PDB entry 6Y79 | electron microscopy, 2.96 A resolution | chains 1 and 3 of the 42 polymer chains in the assembly

[Chain 1]
Name: Subunit NU1M of NADH:Ubiquinone Oxidoreductase (Complex I)
Organism: Yarrowia lipolytica
Notes: EC 7.1.1.2
UniProt: S5U3V2 (S5U3V2_YARLL); numbering as in UniProt (aligned over 1-341)
Chain sequence (341 residues; row label = number of the first residue in the row):
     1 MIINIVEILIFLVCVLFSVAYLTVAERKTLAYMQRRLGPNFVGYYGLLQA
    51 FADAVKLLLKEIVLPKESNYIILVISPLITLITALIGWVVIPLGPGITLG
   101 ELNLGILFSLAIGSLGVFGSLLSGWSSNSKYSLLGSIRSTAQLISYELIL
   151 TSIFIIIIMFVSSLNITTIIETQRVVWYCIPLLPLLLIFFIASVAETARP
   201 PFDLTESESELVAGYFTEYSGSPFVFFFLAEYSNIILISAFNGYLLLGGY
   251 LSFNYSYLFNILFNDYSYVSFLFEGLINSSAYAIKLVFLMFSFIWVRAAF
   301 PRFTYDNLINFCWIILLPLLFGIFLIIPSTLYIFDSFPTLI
Unresolved in the structure: 208-218, 341
Small-molecule neighbours:
  - 1,2-Distearoyl-sn-glycerophosphoethanolamine (3PE), molecule 1: Pro-184, Leu-187, Ile-188, Phe-190, Ile-191, Phe-202, Ser-292, Trp-295, Val-296, Phe-303, Asn-307, Phe-311, Ile-315, Leu-319
  - 1,2-Distearoyl-sn-glycerophosphoethanolamine (3PE), molecule 2: Pro-318, Phe-321, Gly-322, Leu-325
  - diundecyl phosphatidyl choline (PLC), molecule 1: Tyr-21, Asn-40, Phe-41, Val-42, Gly-43, Tyr-44, Leu-47, Leu-48
  - diundecyl phosphatidyl choline (PLC), molecule 2: Leu-183, Leu-187, Trp-295
  - diundecyl phosphatidyl choline (PLC), molecule 3: Ile-326, Thr-330, Ile-333, Phe-334
  - Ubiquinone-9 (UQ9): Leu-16, Phe-17, Ala-20, Thr-23, Glu-26, Arg-27, Leu-30, Arg-36, Ala-50, Phe-51, Asp-53, Ala-54, Leu-57, Phe-224, Val-225, Phe-228, Leu-229, Tyr-232, Arg-297
Reported in the primary citation:
  - conformationally variable residues (order/disorder transition): Glu-208 to Glu-218

[Chain 3]
Name: Subunit NU3M of NADH:Ubiquinone Oxidoreductase (Complex I)
Organism: Yarrowia lipolytica
Notes: EC 7.1.1.2
UniProt: S5TMS4 (S5TMS4_YARLL); numbering as in UniProt (aligned over 1-128)
Chain sequence (128 residues; row label = number of the first residue in the row):
     1 MNTFIIFIILIPIVGFALLAVNILLAVYKPYNEKLGAFECGLTSFNQTRL
    51 AFNAAFILVAILFLPFDLEISTLLPYVMSIYLVSNYGFTIVLLFLLILII
   101 GFVYEINTNALKINKHNKPNTDSLIYKL
Unresolved in the structure: 37-47, 128
Small-molecule neighbours:
  - 1,2-Distearoyl-sn-glycerophosphoethanolamine (3PE): Ile-99, Phe-102, Val-103, Ile-106, Asn-107, Asn-109
  - Phosphatidylinositol (T7X): Val-21, Ile-23, Leu-24, Leu-25, Ala-26, Val-27, Tyr-28
Reported in the primary citation:
  - conformationally variable residues (order/disorder transition): Ala-37 to Gln-47

[Chain 1 / chain 3 interface]
Residue-residue contacts (104; chain 1 residue first):
  Asn-4(1) / Met-1(3)  hydrogen bond (side chain-backbone)
  Asn-4(1) / Asn-2(3)
  Asn-4(1) / Thr-3(3)
  Asn-4(1) / Ile-6(3)
  Ile-5(1) / Ile-6(3)  hydrophobic
  Ile-8(1) / Thr-3(3)
  Ile-8(1) / Ile-6(3)  hydrophobic
  Ile-8(1) / Phe-7(3)
  Leu-9(1) / Leu-10(3)  hydrophobic
  Leu-12(1) / Leu-10(3)  hydrophobic
  Leu-57(1) / Asn-22(3)
  Leu-58(1) / Leu-18(3)
  Leu-58(1) / Asn-22(3)
  Leu-58(1) / Leu-25(3)
  Leu-59(1) / Asn-22(3)
  Leu-59(1) / Leu-25(3)  hydrophobic
  Leu-59(1) / Ala-26(3)
  Lys-60(1) / Asn-22(3)
  Lys-60(1) / Ala-26(3)
  Glu-61(1) / Val-27(3)
  Glu-61(1) / Tyr-28(3)
  Glu-61(1) / Lys-29(3)
  Glu-61(1) / Lys-34(3)  salt bridge
  Ile-62(1) / Asn-22(3)
  Leu-64(1) / Leu-35(3)
  Pro-65(1) / Leu-35(3)  hydrophobic
  Lys-66(1) / Leu-35(3)
  Glu-67(1) / Gly-36(3)
  Leu-78(1) / Gly-15(3)
  Leu-78(1) / Leu-19(3)  hydrophobic
  Leu-81(1) / Gly-15(3)
  Ile-82(1) / Ile-11(3)  hydrophobic
  Ile-82(1) / Pro-12(3)  hydrophobic
  Leu-85(1) / Phe-7(3)
  Leu-85(1) / Ile-11(3)  hydrophobic
  Ile-86(1) / Phe-7(3)
  Ile-86(1) / Ile-8(3)  hydrophobic
  Trp-88(1) / Phe-7(3)  hydrophobic
  Val-89(1) / Phe-4(3)  hydrophobic
  Val-89(1) / Phe-7(3)  hydrophobic
  Leu-99(1) / Thr-3(3)
  Leu-99(1) / Phe-4(3)  hydrogen bond (backbone-backbone)
  Leu-99(1) / Phe-7(3)  hydrophobic
  Gly-100(1) / Phe-4(3)
  Leu-102(1) / Phe-4(3)  hydrophobic
  Leu-107(1) / Leu-74(3)  hydrophobic
  Lys-130(1) / Thr-48(3)
  Lys-130(1) / Arg-49(3)
  Lys-130(1) / Leu-50(3)
  Leu-133(1) / Arg-49(3)
  Leu-134(1) / Leu-50(3)  hydrophobic
  Ala-141(1) / Val-59(3)  hydrophobic
  Ile-144(1) / Ala-60(3)  hydrophobic
  Ile-144(1) / Phe-63(3)
  Glu-147(1) / Phe-63(3)
  Leu-148(1) / Phe-63(3)  hydrophobic
  Leu-148(1) / Phe-66(3)  hydrophobic
  Thr-151(1) / Ile-70(3)
  Ser-152(1) / Ile-70(3)
  Ile-155(1) / Ile-70(3)
  Ile-158(1) / Val-77(3)
  Met-159(1) / Val-77(3)  hydrophobic
  Ser-162(1) / Val-77(3)  hydrogen bond (side chain-backbone)
  Ser-162(1) / Met-78(3)  hydrogen bond (side chain-backbone)
  Ser-162(1) / Ile-80(3)
  Ser-163(1) / Met-78(3)
  Leu-164(1) / Met-78(3)
  Gly-221(1) / Asn-22(3)
  Ser-222(1) / Leu-18(3)
  Ser-222(1) / Leu-19(3)
  Ser-222(1) / Asn-22(3)  hydrogen bond
  Val-225(1) / Leu-18(3)  hydrophobic
  Phe-226(1) / Gly-15(3)
  Phe-226(1) / Leu-18(3)  hydrophobic
  Phe-226(1) / Leu-19(3)  hydrophobic
  Tyr-305(1) / Val-59(3)
  Asp-306(1) / Ile-113(3)
  Trp-313(1) / Val-59(3)
  Trp-313(1) / Leu-62(3)  hydrophobic
  Trp-313(1) / Phe-63(3)  hydrophobic
  Trp-313(1) / Phe-66(3)  hydrophobic
  Trp-313(1) / Phe-102(3)
  Trp-313(1) / Leu-111(3)  hydrophobic
  Leu-317(1) / Phe-102(3)  hydrophobic
  Pro-318(1) / Phe-102(3)  hydrophobic
  Phe-321(1) / Phe-66(3)  hydrophobic
  Phe-321(1) / Glu-69(3)
  Phe-321(1) / Ile-99(3)  hydrophobic
  Phe-321(1) / Phe-102(3)  hydrophobic
  Phe-324(1) / Ile-70(3)  hydrophobic
  Phe-324(1) / Leu-73(3)  hydrophobic
  Leu-325(1) / Leu-96(3)  hydrophobic
  Leu-325(1) / Ile-99(3)  hydrophobic
  Pro-328(1) / Phe-88(3)
  Ser-329(1) / Phe-88(3)
  Tyr-332(1) / Asn-85(3)
  Tyr-332(1) / Phe-88(3)  hydrophobic
  Phe-337(1) / Ile-80(3)  hydrophobic
  Phe-337(1) / Tyr-81(3)
  Phe-337(1) / Ser-84(3)
  Pro-338(1) / Ile-80(3)
  Pro-338(1) / Tyr-81(3)
  Thr-339(1) / Tyr-81(3)
  Leu-340(1) / Met-78(3)
Interface residues without a listed pair, chain 1 (70 interface residues in all): Glu-7, Phe-11, Leu-16, Val-63, Val-74, Phe-108, Arg-138, Ser-145, Ile-309, Leu-331
Interface residues without a listed pair, chain 3 (57 interface residues in all): Val-14, Phe-16, Val-21, Ile-23, Pro-30, Asn-32, Phe-56, Ser-79, Leu-92, Leu-95, Ile-106

[Summary]
70 residues of chain 1 and 57 residues of chain 3 are in contact, with 5 hydrogen bonds and 1 salt bridge.
Polar pairs include Glu-61(1)/Lys-34(3), Asn-4(1)/Met-1(3) and Ser-162(1)/Val-77(3). One
1,2-Distearoyl-sn-glycerophosphoethanolamine molecule is bound between chain 1 and chain 3. The paper reports
conformational variability at Glu-208(1) and Ala-37(3).
Chain 1 is Subunit NU1M of NADH:Ubiquinone Oxidoreductase (Complex I) and chain 3 is Subunit NU3M of
NADH:Ubiquinone Oxidoreductase (Complex I), both from Yarrowia lipolytica; the structure, Cryo-EM structure of
a respiratory complex I F89A mutant, was determined by electron microscopy.
